PDB entry 8SYP | electron microscopy, 2.60 A resolution | chains B and J of the 12 polymer chains in the assembly

== Chain B ==
Name: Histone H4
Source organism: Homo sapiens
UniProtKB: P62805 (H4_HUMAN); residues 0-102 here correspond to UniProt positions 1-103 (UniProt number = residue number + 1)
Sequence (103 residues; numbered 0 to 102; the number before each row is that of its first residue; numbering starts at 0):
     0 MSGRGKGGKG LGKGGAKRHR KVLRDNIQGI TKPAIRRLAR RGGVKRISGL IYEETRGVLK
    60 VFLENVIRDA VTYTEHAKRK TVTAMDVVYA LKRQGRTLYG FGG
Disordered / not traced: 0-19, 102
Curated features (UniProtKB/Swiss-Prot):
  - DNA-binding region: Lys16 to Lys20
  - modified residue: Ser1 (N-acetylserine), Arg3 (Asymmetric dimethylarginine), Lys5 (N6-(2-hydroxyisobutyryl)lysine), Lys8 (N6-(2-hydroxyisobutyryl)lysine), Lys12 (N6-(2-hydroxyisobutyryl)lysine), Lys16 (N6-(2-hydroxyisobutyryl)lysine), Lys20 (N6,N6,N6-trimethyllysine), Lys31 (N6-(2-hydroxyisobutyryl)lysine), Lys44 (N6-(2-hydroxyisobutyryl)lysine), Ser47 (Phosphoserine), Tyr51 (Phosphotyrosine), Lys59 (N6-(2-hydroxyisobutyryl)lysine), Lys77 (N6-(2-hydroxyisobutyryl)lysine), Lys79 (N6-(2-hydroxyisobutyryl)lysine), Thr80 (Phosphothreonine), Tyr88 (Phosphotyrosine), Lys91 (N6-(2-hydroxyisobutyryl)lysine)
  - cross-link (Glycyl lysine isopeptide (Lys-Gly)): Lys12 (interchain with G-Cter in SUMO2), Lys20 (interchain with G-Cter in SUMO2), Lys31 (interchain with G-Cter in SUMO2), Lys59 (interchain with G-Cter in SUMO2), Lys79 (interchain with G-Cter in SUMO2), Lys91 (interchain with G-Cter in SUMO2)

== Chain J ==
Molecule: 162-nt DNA strand
Sequence (162 nucleotides; numbered 1 to 162; the number before each row is that of its first residue):
     1 AAATAGGAAC CCCACATGCC CTGTGTCTGC AAGTACAGAA CTAGCCAGAC AGACTGACCT
    61 ATTTTTGTGA GGGGAATCGG GAAGTATCCA TTGCTAAGAC TCAGCAATGC TGCAACTCTC
   121 AGCAACCAGC TGAAGATCAG CAGCCGAGAG GCCCTGCACC TA
Disordered / not traced: 1-10, 158-162

== How chain B and chain J interact ==
Pairs across the interface (13; chain B residue first):
  Arg35(B) with DT92(J), salt bridge to the phosphate; DG93(J), salt bridge to the phosphate
  Arg45(B) with DT91(J), sugar contact; DT92(J), phosphate contact
  Ile46(B) with DT91(J), phosphate contact; DT92(J), hydrogen bond to the phosphate
  Ser47(B) with DT91(J), hydrogen bond to the phosphate
  Gly48(B) with DT91(J), hydrogen bond to the phosphate
  Arg78(B) with DG112(J), phosphate contact
  Lys79(B) with DT111(J), salt bridge to the phosphate; DG112(J), hydrogen bond to the phosphate
  Thr80(B) with DT111(J), phosphate contact; DG112(J), hydrogen bond to the phosphate
Interface residues without a listed pair, chain B (11 interface residues in all): Arg39, Lys44, Lys77
Interface residues without a listed pair, chain J (6 interface residues in all): DC113

== In short ==
11 residues of chain B face 6 of chain J across their interface, with 5 hydrogen bonds and 3 salt bridges.
Polar pairs include Ile46(B)-DT92(J), Ser47(B)-DT91(J) and Gly48(B)-DT91(J). Curated annotation (UniProt)
lists a DNA-binding region on chain B.
Here chain B is Histone H4 (Homo sapiens) and chain J is a 162-nt DNA strand. Entry 8SYP (Genomic CX3CR1
nucleosome) was determined by electron microscopy together with 8EVH, 8EVI and 8EVJ from the same study.
